Entry 8IXD (electron microscopy, 4.40 A resolution (low resolution: residue-level contacts below are approximate; hydrogen-bond / salt-bridge calls are withheld)); this record covers chains K and O of the 27 polymer chains in the assembly.

# Chain K (and O)
Molecule: Tubulin beta-2A chain
Organism: Mus musculus
Notes: chain O of this document is another copy of the same molecule, construct and numbering; everything in this record applies to it too
UniProtKB: Q7TMM9 (TBB2A_MOUSE); residue numbers follow UniProt; this construct covers 1-445
Amino-acid sequence (457 residues; numbered 1 to 457; the number before each row is that of its first residue):
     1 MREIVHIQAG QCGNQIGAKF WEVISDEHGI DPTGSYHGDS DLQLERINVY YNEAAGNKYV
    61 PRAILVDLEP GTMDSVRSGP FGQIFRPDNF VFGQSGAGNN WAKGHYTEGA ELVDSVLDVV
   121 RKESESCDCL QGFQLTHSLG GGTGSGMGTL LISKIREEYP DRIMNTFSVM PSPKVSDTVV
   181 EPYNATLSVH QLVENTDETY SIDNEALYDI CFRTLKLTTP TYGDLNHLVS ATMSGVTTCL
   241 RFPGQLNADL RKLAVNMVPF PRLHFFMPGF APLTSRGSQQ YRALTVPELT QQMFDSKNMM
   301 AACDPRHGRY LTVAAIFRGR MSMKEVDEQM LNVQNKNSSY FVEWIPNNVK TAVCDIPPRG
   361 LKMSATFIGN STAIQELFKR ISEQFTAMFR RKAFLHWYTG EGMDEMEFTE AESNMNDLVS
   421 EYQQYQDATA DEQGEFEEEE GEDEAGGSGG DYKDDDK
Unresolved in the structure: 427-457
Differences from the reference sequence: expression tag (446-457)
Residues lining bound ligands:
  - phosphomethylphosphonic acid guanylate ester (G2P): Gly10, Gln11, Cys12, Gln15, Asp67, Ala97, Gly98, Asn99, Ser138, Gly140, Gly141, Gly142, Thr143, Gly144, Asp177, Thr178, Asn204, Leu207, Tyr222, Leu225, Asn226
  - GTP (guanosine-5'-triphosphate): Gln245, Leu246, Asn247, Lys252
Swiss-Prot annotation at these positions:
  - motif: Met1 to Ile4 (MREI motif)
  - binding site (GTP): Gln11, Glu69, Ser138, Gly142, Thr143, Gly144, Asn204, Asn226
  - binding site (Mg(2+)): Glu69
  - modified residue: Ser40 (Phosphoserine), Lys58 (N6-acetyllysine), Ser172 (Phosphoserine), Thr285 (Phosphothreonine), Thr290 (Phosphothreonine), Arg318 (Omega-N-methylarginine), Glu438 (5-glutamyl polyglutamate)
  - cross-link (Glycyl lysine isopeptide (Lys-Gly)): Lys58 (interchain with G-Cter in ubiquitin), Lys324 (interchain with G-Cter in ubiquitin)

# How chain K and chain O interact
Residue-residue contacts - 10 pairs, chain K then chain O:
  Gln280(K) - Lys58(O)
  Tyr281(K) - Lys58(O)
  Tyr281(K) - Val60(O)
  Tyr281(K) - Gln83(O)
  Tyr281(K) - Ile84(O)
  Tyr281(K) - Phe85(O)
  Tyr281(K) - Arg86(O)
  Tyr281(K) - Pro87(O)
  Ala283(K) - Glu53(O)
  Gln291(K) - Lys122(O)
Other interface residues (no listed pair), chain K (6 interface residues in all): Ser278, Arg282
Other interface residues (no listed pair), chain O (11 interface residues in all): Ala54, Ala55

# In short
6 residues of chain K face 11 of chain O across their interface. Bound to chain K: GTP and
phosphomethylphosphonic acid guanylate ester. UniProt lists 8 GTP-binding residues and Mg2+-binding residue
Glu69(K) on chain K.
Both chains are Tubulin beta-2A chain (Mus musculus). Entry 8IXD (GMPCPP-Alpha1C/Beta2A-microtubule decorated
with kinesin non-seam region) was determined by electron microscopy (same publication as 8IXA, 8IXB, 8IXE,
8IXF and 8IXG).
